Entry 8U14 (electron microscopy, 3.90 A resolution); this record covers chains E and I of the 12 polymer chains in the assembly.

[Chain E]
Molecule: Histone H3.1
Organism: Homo sapiens
UniProtKB: P68431 (H31_HUMAN); residues 0-135 here correspond to UniProt positions 1-136 (UniProt number = residue number + 1)
Amino-acid sequence (140 residues; row label = number of the first residue in the row; numbers below 1 keep their minus sign (Gly-4 is residue -4)):
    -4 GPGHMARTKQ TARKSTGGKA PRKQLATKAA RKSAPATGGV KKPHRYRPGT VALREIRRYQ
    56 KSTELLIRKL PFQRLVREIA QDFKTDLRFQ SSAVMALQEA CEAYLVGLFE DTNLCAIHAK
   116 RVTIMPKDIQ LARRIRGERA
Not modelled in the structure: -4 to 36
Construct notes: expression tag (-4 to -1)
Swiss-Prot annotation at these positions:
  - modified residue: Arg2 (Asymmetric dimethylarginine), Thr3 (Phosphothreonine), Lys4 (Allysine), Gln5 (5-glutamyl dopamine), Thr6 (Phosphothreonine), Arg8 (Citrulline), Lys9 (N6,N6,N6-trimethyllysine), Ser10 (ADP-ribosylserine), Thr11 (Phosphothreonine), Lys14 (N6-(2-hydroxyisobutyryl)lysine), Arg17 (Asymmetric dimethylarginine), Lys18 (N6-(2-hydroxyisobutyryl)lysine), Lys23 (N6-(2-hydroxyisobutyryl)lysine), Arg26 (Citrulline), Lys27 (N6,N6,N6-trimethyllysine), Ser28 (ADP-ribosylserine), Lys36 (N6,N6,N6-trimethyllysine), Lys37 (N6-methyllysine), Tyr41 (Phosphotyrosine), Lys56 (N6,N6,N6-trimethyllysine) and 8 more in UniProt
  - lipidation: Lys18 (N6-decanoyllysine)

[Chain I]
Molecule: 147-nt DNA strand
Organism: Homo sapiens
Sequence (147 nucleotides; each row starts with the number of its first residue; numbers below 1 keep their minus sign (DA-73 is residue -73)):
   -73 ATCGAGAATC CCGGTGCCGA GGCCGCTCAA TTGGTCGTAG ACAGCTCTAG CACCGCTTAA
   -13 ACGCACGTAC GCGCTGTCCC CCGCGTTTTA ACCGCCAAGG GGATTACTCC CTAGTCTCCA
    47 GGCACGTGTC AGATATATAC ATCCGAT

[Interface between chain E and chain I]
Contacting residue pairs (20):
  His39(E) - DA-67(I)  phosphate contact
  Arg40(E) - DG9(I)  hydrogen bond to the base
  Arg40(E) - DC10(I)  hydrogen bond to the sugar
  Tyr41(E) - DA-67(I)  hydrogen bond to the phosphate
  Tyr41(E) - DA-66(I)  sugar contact
  Tyr41(E) - DC10(I)  phosphate contact
  Pro43(E) - DC8(I)  phosphate contact
  Gly44(E) - DG9(I)  phosphate contact
  Val46(E) - DG9(I)  phosphate contact
  Ala47(E) - DG9(I)  phosphate contact
  Arg49(E) - DA-66(I)  salt bridge to the phosphate
  Arg49(E) - DT-65(I)  phosphate contact
  Lys56(E) - DC-64(I)  salt bridge to the phosphate
  Arg63(E) - DA17(I)  phosphate contact
  Arg63(E) - DC18(I)  salt bridge to the phosphate
  Lys64(E) - DC18(I)  salt bridge to the phosphate
  Leu65(E) - DA17(I)  sugar contact
  Leu65(E) - DC18(I)  phosphate contact
  Pro66(E) - DA17(I)  phosphate contact
  Arg69(E) - DA17(I)  salt bridge to the phosphate

[Overview]
14 residues of chain E and 9 residues of chain I are in contact, with 3 hydrogen bonds and 5 salt bridges.
Among the polar pairs are Arg40(E)-DG9(I), Arg40(E)-DC10(I) and Tyr41(E)-DA-67(I).
Chain E is Histone H3.1 and chain I is a 147-nt DNA strand, both from Homo sapiens; the structure, Cryo-EM
structure of the human nucleosome core particle ubiquitylated at histone H2A lysine 15 in complex ..., was
determined by electron microscopy, deposited together with 8SMW, 8SMX, 8SMY, 8SMZ, 8SN0, 8SN1 and 3 further
entries.
